Entry 8OUF (electron microscopy, 3.10 A resolution); this record covers chains B and K of the 10 polymer chains in the assembly.

# Chain B
Molecule: Human telomerase RNA
From: Homo sapiens
Sequence (451 nucleotides; each row starts with the number of its first residue):
     1 GGGUUGCGGA GGGUGGGCCU GGGAGGGGUG GUGGCCAUUU UUUGUCUAAC CCUAACUGAG
    61 AAGGGCGUAG GCGCCGUGCU UUUGCUCCCC GCGCGCUGUU UUUCUCGCUG ACUUUCAGCG
   121 GGCGGAAAAG CCUCGGCCUG CCGCCUUCCA CCGUUCAUUC UAGAGCAAAC AAAAAAUGUC
   181 AGCUGCUGGC CCGUUCGCCC CUCCCGGGGA CCUGCGGCGG GUCGCCUGCC CAGCCCCCGA
   241 ACCCCGCCUG GAGGCCGCGG UCGGCCCGGG GCUUCUCCGG AGGCACCCAC UGCCACCGCG
   301 AAGAGUUGGG CUCUGUCAGC CGCGGGUCUC UCGGGGGCGA GGGCGAGGUU CAGGCCUUUC
   361 AGGCCGCAGG AAGAGGAACG GAGCGAGUCC CCGCGCGCGG CGCGAUUCCC UGAGCUGUGG
   421 GACGUGCACC CAGGACUCGG CUCACACAUG C
Disordered / not traced: 1-210, 219-361, 391-395, 398, 405-406, 427-428, 439, 451
Reported in the primary citation:
  - mutagenesis - G450A, G450C, G450U: decreased catalytic activity

# Chain K
Protein: Telomerase Cajal body protein 1
From: Homo sapiens
Reference sequence: Q9BUR4 (TCAB1_HUMAN); residue numbers follow UniProt; this construct covers 1-548
Sequence (548 residues; each row starts with the number of its first residue):
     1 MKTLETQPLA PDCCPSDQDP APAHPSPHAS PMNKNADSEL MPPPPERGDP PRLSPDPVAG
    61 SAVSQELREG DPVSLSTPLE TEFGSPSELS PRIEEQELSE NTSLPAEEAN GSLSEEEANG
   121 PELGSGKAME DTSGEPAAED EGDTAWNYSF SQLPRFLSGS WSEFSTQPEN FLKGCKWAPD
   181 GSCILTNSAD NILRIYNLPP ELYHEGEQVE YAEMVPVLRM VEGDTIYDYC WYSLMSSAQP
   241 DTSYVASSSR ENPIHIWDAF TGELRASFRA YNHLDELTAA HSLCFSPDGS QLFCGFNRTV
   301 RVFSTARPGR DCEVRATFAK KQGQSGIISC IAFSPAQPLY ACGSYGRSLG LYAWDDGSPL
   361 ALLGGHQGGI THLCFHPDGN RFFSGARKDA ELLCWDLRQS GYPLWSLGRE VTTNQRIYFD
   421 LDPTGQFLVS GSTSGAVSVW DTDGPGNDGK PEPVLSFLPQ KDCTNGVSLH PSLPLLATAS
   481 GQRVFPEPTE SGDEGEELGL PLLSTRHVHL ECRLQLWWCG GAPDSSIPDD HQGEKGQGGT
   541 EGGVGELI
Disordered / not traced: 1-145, 205-208, 444-448, 490-509, 523-548
Swiss-Prot annotation at these positions:
  - modified residue: Ser26 (Phosphoserine), Ser30 (Phosphoserine), Ser54 (Phosphoserine), Ser64 (Phosphoserine), Ser85 (Phosphoserine), Ser90 (Phosphoserine), Ser112 (Phosphoserine), Ser114 (Phosphoserine), Thr489 (Phosphothreonine), Ser491 (Phosphoserine)
  - natural variant: Phe164 (F164L: In DKCB3), His376 (H376Y: In DKCB3), Arg398 (R398W: In DKCB3), Gly435 (G435R: In DKCB3)
  - mutagenesis: Ser64 (S64A: Abolished phosphorylation by ATM and impaired ability to promote DNA repair)

# Interface between chain B and chain K
Contacting residue pairs (21):
  U411(B) - Lys388(K)  salt bridge to the phosphate
  G412(B) - Arg387(K)  hydrogen bond to the base
  G412(B) - Asn414(K)  hydrogen bond to the phosphate
  G412(B) - Arg483(K)  salt bridge to the phosphate
  G412(B) - Phe485(K)  phosphate contact
  A413(B) - Phe171(K)  base contact
  A413(B) - Lys173(K)  sugar contact
  A413(B) - Thr413(K)  base contact
  A413(B) - Asn414(K)  base contact
  A413(B) - Gln415(K)  base contact
  A413(B) - Gln482(K)  base contact
  A413(B) - Arg483(K)  salt bridge to the phosphate
  G414(B) - Tyr227(K)  sugar contact
  G414(B) - His281(K)  hydrogen bond to the sugar
  G414(B) - Ile327(K)  base contact
  G414(B) - Tyr345(K)  hydrogen bond to the phosphate
  G414(B) - Arg387(K)  salt bridge to the phosphate
  C415(B) - Tyr227(K)  hydrogen bond to the phosphate
  C415(B) - Arg250(K)  phosphate contact
  A422(B) - Arg298(K)  salt bridge to the phosphate
  G424(B) - Lys321(K)  salt bridge to the phosphate
Other interface residues (no listed pair), chain B (8 interface residues in all): C423
Other interface residues (no listed pair), chain K (20 interface residues in all): Thr225, Phe318, Arg416

# Summary
8 residues of chain B and 20 residues of chain K are in contact, with 5 hydrogen bonds and 6 salt bridges.
Among the polar pairs are G412(B)-Arg387(K), G414(B)-His281(K) and G412(B)-Asn414(K). From UniProt: one
mutagenesis site on chain K. The paper reports that G450A, G450C and G450U of chain B reduce catalytic
activity.
Chain B is Human telomerase RNA and chain K is Telomerase Cajal body protein 1, both from Homo sapiens; the
structure, The H/ACA RNP lobe of human telomerase with the dyskerin thumb loop in an open conformation, was
determined by electron microscopy (same publication as 8OUE).
